Entry 1HGC (X-ray diffraction, 2.10 A resolution); this record covers chains C and D of the 4 polymer chains in the assembly.

== Chain C ==
Protein: Hemoglobin (oxy) (alpha chain)
From: Homo sapiens
UniProt: P69905 (HBA_HUMAN); residue numbers follow UniProt; this construct covers 1-141
Sequence (141 residues; numbered 1 to 141; the number before each row is that of its first residue):
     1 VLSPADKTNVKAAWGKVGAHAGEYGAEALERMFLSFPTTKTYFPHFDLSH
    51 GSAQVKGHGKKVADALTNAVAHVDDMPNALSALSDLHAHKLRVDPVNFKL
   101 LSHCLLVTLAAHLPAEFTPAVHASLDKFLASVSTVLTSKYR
Ion coordination: heme Fe: His87 (together with oxygen molecule)
Residues lining bound ligands:
  - heme (HEM): Met32, Thr39, Tyr42, Phe43, His45, Phe46, His58, Lys61, Val62, Ala65, Leu66, Leu83, Leu86, His87, Leu91, Val93, Asn97, Phe98, Leu101, Val132, Leu136
  - oxygen molecule (OXY): Leu29, Phe43, His58, Val62, His87, Leu101
UniProt features mapped onto this chain:
  - site: Lys61 (Not glycated)
  - natural variant: Asp6 (A6D: In J-Toronto; this construct carries the variant), Ala13 (A13D: In J-Paris 1/J-Aljezur), Glu27 (A27E: In Shenyang; this construct carries the variant), Lys61 (K61N: In Zambia; deletion: In Clinic), Asp64 (A64D: In Pontoise; this construct carries the variant), Asp75 (D75A: In Lille; D75G: In Chapel Hill; D75N: In G-Pest), Ala111 (A111D: In Petah Tikva)

== Chain D ==
Protein: Hemoglobin (deoxy) (beta chain)
From: Homo sapiens
UniProt: P68871 (HBB_HUMAN); residue numbers follow UniProt; this construct covers 1-146
Sequence (146 residues; each row starts with the number of its first residue):
     1 VHLTPEEKSAVTALWGKVNVDEVGGEALGRLLVVYPWTQRFFESFGDLST
    51 PDAVMGNPKVKAHGKKVLGAFSDGLAHLDNLKGTFATLSELHCDKLHVDP
   101 ENFRLLGNVLVCVLAHHFGKEFTPPVQAAYQKVVAGVANALAHKYH
Ion coordination: heme Fe near His92 (its only coordinating residue here)
Residues lining bound ligands: heme (HEM): Leu31, Thr38, Phe41, Phe42, His63, Lys66, Val67, Ala70, Phe71, Phe85, Leu88, Leu91, His92, Leu96, Val98, Asn102, Phe103, Leu106, Val137, Leu141
UniProt features mapped onto this chain:
  - natural variant: Leu3 (H3L: In Graz; this construct carries the variant), Glu7 (E7A: In G-Makassar; E7K: In Hb C; E7Q: In Machida; E7V: In SKCA), Lys8 (E8K: In G-Siriraj; this construct carries the variant), Val11 (A11V: In Iraq-Halabja; this construct carries the variant), Gly16 (W16G: In Randwick; this construct carries the variant), Val23 (E23V: In D-Granada; this construct carries the variant), Gly24 (V24G: In Miyashiro; this construct carries the variant), Gly25 (G25D: In Moscva; G25R: In Riverdale-Bronx; G25V: In Savannah), Leu32 (L32P: In Yokohama), Val33 (L33V: In Muscat; this construct carries the variant), Arg40 (Q40R: In Tianshui; this construct carries the variant), Phe42 (F42Y: In Mequon; deletion: In Bruxelles), 11 further natural variant entries in UniProt

== How chain C and chain D interact ==
Contacting residue pairs - 35 pairs, chain C then chain D:
  Arg31(C) - Phe122(D)  hydrogen bond (side chain-backbone)
  Arg31(C) - Thr123(D)
  Arg31(C) - Pro124(D)
  Arg31(C) - Gln127(D)  hydrogen bond
  Leu34(C) - Pro124(D)  hydrophobic
  Leu34(C) - Pro125(D)
  Leu34(C) - Ala128(D)
  Ser35(C) - Gln127(D)  hydrogen bond
  Ser35(C) - Ala128(D)
  Ser35(C) - Gln131(D)
  Phe36(C) - Gln131(D)
  His103(C) - Asn108(D)
  His103(C) - Val111(D)
  His103(C) - Gln127(D)
  His103(C) - Gln131(D)  hydrogen bond
  Val107(C) - Cys112(D)  hydrophobic
  Val107(C) - Ala115(D)  hydrophobic
  Val107(C) - Gln127(D)
  Ala110(C) - Cys112(D)
  Ala110(C) - His116(D)
  Ala111(C) - Ala115(D)
  Ala111(C) - Gly119(D)
  Pro114(C) - His116(D)  hydrogen bond (backbone-side chain)
  Phe117(C) - Arg30(D)  hydrogen bond (backbone-side chain)
  Phe117(C) - His116(D)
  Thr118(C) - Arg30(D)  hydrogen bond (backbone-side chain)
  Pro119(C) - Arg30(D)
  Pro119(C) - Val33(D)
  Pro119(C) - Met55(D)  hydrophobic
  His122(C) - Arg30(D)  hydrogen bond
  His122(C) - Val34(D)
  Ala123(C) - Val33(D)
  Ala123(C) - Val34(D)  hydrophobic
  Asp126(C) - Val34(D)
  Asp126(C) - Tyr35(D)  hydrogen bond
Interface residues without a listed pair, chain C (21 interface residues in all): Glu30, Cys104, Leu106, His112, Ala115, Ala120
Interface residues without a listed pair, chain D (21 interface residues in all): Glu26, Pro51, Lys120

== In short ==
Chain C and chain D each contribute 21 residues to their interface, with 9 hydrogen bonds. Polar contacts
include Arg31(C)-Phe122(D), Arg31(C)-Gln127(D) and Ser35(C)-Gln127(D). Bound to chain C: heme and oxygen
molecule. Chain D binds heme.
Chain C is Hemoglobin (oxy) (alpha chain) and chain D is Hemoglobin (deoxy) (beta chain), both from Homo
sapiens; the structure, High resolution crystal structures and comparisons of T state deoxyhaemoglobin and two
liganded T-state haemoglobins: t(alpha-oxy)haemoglobin ..., was determined by X-ray diffraction, deposited
together with 1HGA and 1HGB.
